Entry 5OOB (X-ray diffraction, 2.79 A resolution); this record covers chains B and Z of the 3 polymer chains in the assembly.

[Chain B]
Name: Nuclear cap-binding protein subunit 2
Organism: Homo sapiens
UniProtKB: P52298 (NCBP2_HUMAN); numbering as in UniProt (aligned over 1-156)
Chain sequence (158 residues; numbered -1 to 156; the number before each row is that of its first residue; numbers below 1 keep their minus sign (Gly-1 is residue -1)):
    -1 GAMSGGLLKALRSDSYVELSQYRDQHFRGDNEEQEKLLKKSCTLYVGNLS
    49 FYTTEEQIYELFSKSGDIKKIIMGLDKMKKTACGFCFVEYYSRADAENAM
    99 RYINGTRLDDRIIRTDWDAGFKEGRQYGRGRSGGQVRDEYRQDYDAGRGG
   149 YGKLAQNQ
Not modelled in the structure: -1 to 3, 156
Construct notes: expression tag (-1 to 0)
Curated features (UniProtKB/Swiss-Prot):
  - binding site (mRNA): Tyr20, Tyr43, Arg112 to Asp116, Arg123 to Arg127, Gln133, Val134
  - modified residue: Ser2 (N-acetylserine), Ser13 (Phosphoserine), Ser18 (Phosphoserine), Arg146 (Omega-N-methylarginine)
  - mutagenesis: Tyr20 (Y20A: Abolishes mRNA cap-binding; Y20F: Strongly impairs mRNA cap-binding), Phe25 (F25A: Does not affect mRNA cap-binding), Tyr43 (Y43A: Abolishes mRNA cap-binding; Y43F: Does not affect mRNA cap-binding), Asn46 (N46A: Does not affect mRNA cap-binding), Phe83 (F83A: Abolishes mRNA cap-binding), Phe85 (F85A: Impairs mRNA cap-binding), Arg112 (R112A/T: Does not affect mRNA cap-binding), Asp114 (D114A: Does not affect mRNA cap-binding), Asp116 (D116A: Abolishes mRNA cap-binding), Phe119 (F119A: Does not affect mRNA cap-binding), Tyr138 (Y138A: Does not affect mRNA cap-binding)
Small-molecule neighbours: 7N-methyl-8-hydroguanosine-5'-triphosphate (MGT): Tyr20, Asp22, Tyr43, Phe83, Phe85, Arg112, Asp114, Trp115, Asp116, Arg123, Tyr125, Gly126, Arg127, Gly128, Gly132, Gln133, Val134, Arg135

[Chain Z]
Name: Negative elongation factor E
UniProtKB: P18615 (NELFE_HUMAN); residue numbers follow UniProt; this construct covers 360-380
Chain sequence (21 residues; row label = number of the first residue in the row):
   360 DKRTQIVYSDDVYKENLVDGF
Not modelled in the structure: 360, 373-378
Curated features (UniProtKB/Swiss-Prot):
  - modified residue: Glu374 (PolyADP-ribosyl glutamic acid)
  - mutagenesis: Glu374 (E374Q: Abolished poly-ADP-ribosylation by PARP1; when associated with Q-122; Q-151 and Q-172)
Reported in the primary citation:
  - post-translational modification sites: Tyr367, Tyr372 (citing earlier work)

[How chain B and chain Z interact]
Contacting residue pairs (22):
  Phe49(B) - Gln364(Z)
  Tyr50(B) - Arg362(Z)  hydrogen bond (backbone-side chain)
  Tyr50(B) - Gln364(Z)
  Thr52(B) - Arg362(Z)
  Glu53(B) - Tyr367(Z)  hydrogen bond
  Gln55(B) - Arg362(Z)  hydrogen bond
  Lys68(B) - Tyr372(Z)
  Ile69(B) - Tyr372(Z)
  Ile70(B) - Tyr372(Z)
  Met71(B) - Tyr367(Z)
  Met71(B) - Tyr372(Z)  hydrogen bond (backbone-side chain)
  Leu73(B) - Tyr367(Z)  hydrophobic
  Lys78(B) - Val366(Z)
  Lys78(B) - Tyr367(Z)  hydrogen bond (backbone-backbone)
  Lys78(B) - Asp369(Z)  salt bridge
  Thr79(B) - Gln364(Z)
  Thr79(B) - Ile365(Z)
  Thr79(B) - Val366(Z)
  Ala80(B) - Gln364(Z)
  Asp107(B) - Arg362(Z)  salt bridge
  Glu121(B) - Tyr372(Z)
  Gln124(B) - Tyr372(Z)
Also at the interface, not in a pair above, chain B (18 interface residues in all): Thr51, Lys77
Also at the interface, not in a pair above, chain Z (8 interface residues in all): Lys361
Interface features reported in the paper:
  - residue pairs: Arg362(Z)-Gln55(B)

[Overview]
18 residues of chain B face 8 of chain Z across their interface; the contacts include 5 hydrogen bonds and 2
salt bridges. Among the polar pairs are Lys78(B)-Asp369(Z), Asp107(B)-Arg362(Z) and Tyr50(B)-Arg362(Z). The
authors report a contact between Arg362(Z) and Gln55(B). Bound to chain B:
7N-methyl-8-hydroguanosine-5'-triphosphate. From the paper: modification sites Tyr367(Z) and Tyr372(Z).
Chain B is Nuclear cap-binding protein subunit 2 (Homo sapiens) and chain Z is Negative elongation factor E;
the structure, Complex of human nuclear cap-binding complex with M7GTP and nelf-E C-terminal peptide, was
determined by X-ray diffraction (same publication as 5OO6).
